6NY6 - chains A and L of the 23 polymer chains in the assembly; structure by X-ray diffraction, 3.74 A resolution.

== Chain A ==
Molecule: 16S rRNA
Source organism: Thermus thermophilus HB8
Sequence (1523 nucleotides; numbered 0 to 1544 plus 24 insertion-coded residues; 46 numbers in that range are skipped by the numbering (no residue carries them; nothing is unmodelled there); the number before each row is that of its first residue; a row labelled like 190A-190L holds insertion residues (190A, then the next letters in order); numbering starts at 0):
     0 UUUGUUGGAG AGUUUGAUCC UGGCUCAGGG UGAACGCUGG CGGCGUGCCU AAGACAUGCA
    60 AGUCGUGCGG G
    73 CCGCGGGGUU UU
    88 ACUCCG
    95 UGGUC
   101 AGCGGCGGAC GGGUGAGUAA CGCGUGGGU
  129A G
   130 ACCUACCCGG AAGAGGGGGA CAACCCGGGG AAACUCGGGC UAAUCCCCCA UGUGGACCCG
   190 C
190A-190L CCCUUGGGGUGU
   191 GUCCAAAGGG CUUU
   216 GCCCGCUUCC GGAUGGGCCC GCGUCCCAUC AGCUAGUUGG UGGGGUAAUG GCCCACCAAG
   276 GCGACGACGG GUAGCCGGUC UGAGAGGAUG GCCGGCCACA GGGGCACUGA GACACGGGCC
   336 CCACUCCUAC GGGAGGCAGC AGUUAGGAAU CUUCCGCAAU GGGCGCAAGC CUGACGGAGC
   396 GACGCCGCUU GGAGGAAGAA GCCCUUCGGG GUGUAAACUC CUGAA
   442 CCCGGGACGA AACCCCCGAC GA
   474 GGGGACUGAC GGUACCGGG
   494 GUAAUAGCGC CGGCCAACUC CGUGCCAGCA GCCGCGGUAA UACGGAGGGC GCGAGCGUUA
   554 CCCGGAUUCA CUGGGCGUAA AGGGCGUGUA GGCGGCCUGG GGCGUCCCAU GUGAAAGACC
   614 ACGGCUCAAC CGUGGGGGAG CGUGGGAUAC GCUCAGGCUA GACGGUGGGA GAGGGUGGUG
   674 GAAUUCCCGG AGUAGCGGUG AAAUGCGCAG AUACCGGGAG GAACGCCGAU GGCGAAGGCA
   734 GCCACCUGGU CCACCCGUGA CGCUGAGGCG CGAAAGCGUG GGGAGCAAAC CGGAUUAGAU
   794 ACCCGGGUAG UCCACGCCCU AAACGAUGCG CGCUAGGUCU CUGGGUCU
   848 CCUGGGGGCC GAAGCUAACG CGUUAAGCGC GCCGCCUGGG GAGUACGGCC GCAAGGCUGA
   908 AACUCAAAGG AAUUGACGGG GGCCCGCACA AGCGGUGGAG CAUGUGGUUU AAUUCGAAGC
   968 AACGCGAAGA ACCUUACCAG GCCUUGACAU GCUAGG
 1003A G
  1004 AACCCGGGUG AAAGCCUGGG GUGCCCC
1030A-1030D GCGA
  1031 GGGGAGCCCU AGCACAGGUG CUGCAUGGCC GUCGUCAGCU CGUGCCGUGA GGUGUUGGGU
  1091 UAAGUCCCGC AACGAGCGCA ACCCCCGCCG UUAGUUGCCA GCGGUUCGGC CGGGCACUCU
  1151 AACGGGACUG CCCGCGAAA
  1171 GCGGGAGGAA GGAGGGGACG ACGUCUGGUC AGCAUGGCCC UUACGGCCUG GGCGACACAC
  1231 GUGCUACAAU GCCCACUACA AAGCGAUGCC ACCCGGCAAC GGGGAGCUAA UCGCAAAAAG
  1291 GUGGGCCCAG UUCGGAUUGG GGUCUGCAAC CCGACCCCAU GAAGCCGGAA UCGCUAGUAA
  1351 UCGCGGAUCA G
 1361A C
  1362 CAUGCCGCGG UGAAUACGUU CCCGGGCCUU GUACACACCG CCCGUCACGC CAUGGGAGCG
  1422 GGCUCUACCC GAAGUCGCCG GG
  1446 AGCCUACGGG
  1459 CAGGCGCCGA GGGUAGGGCC CGUGACUGGG GCGAAGUCGU AACAAGGUAG CUGUACCGGA
  1519 AGGUGCGGCU GGAUCA
1534A-1534E CCUCC
  1539 CUUUCU
Unresolved in the structure: 0-4, 1534A-1534E
Modified positions: PSU (pseudouridine-5'-monophosphate) at position 1540; PSU (pseudouridine-5'-monophosphate) at position 1541
Ion coordination: Mg2+ site 1 near U5 (its only coordinating residue here); Mg2+ site 2 near G7 (its only coordinating residue here); Mg2+ site 3: G11, U12, G22; Mg2+ site 4 near G21 (its only coordinating residue here); Mg2+ site 5 near G38 (its only coordinating residue here); Mg2+ site 6: C48, U114, G115; Mg2+ site 7 near A53 (its only coordinating residue here); Mg2+ site 8: G111, G112; Mg2+ site 9: A116, G117, G289; Mg2+ site 10: G124, U125, G236; Mg2+ site 11: U133, U229, G230; Mg2+ site 12 near A151 (its only coordinating residue here); 93 more Mg2+ sites not listed

== Chain L ==
Protein: 30S ribosomal protein S12
Source organism: Thermus thermophilus HB8
Reference sequence: Q5SHN3 (RS12_THET8); residues 4-135 here correspond to UniProt positions 1-132 (UniProt number = residue number - 3)
Amino-acid sequence (132 residues; each row starts with the number of its first residue):
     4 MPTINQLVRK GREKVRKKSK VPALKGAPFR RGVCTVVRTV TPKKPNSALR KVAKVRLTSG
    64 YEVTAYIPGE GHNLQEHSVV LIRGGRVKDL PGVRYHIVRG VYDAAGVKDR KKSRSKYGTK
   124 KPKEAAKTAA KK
Unresolved in the structure: 4, 127-135
Curated features (UniProtKB/Swiss-Prot):
  - modified residue: Asp-92 (3-methylthioaspartic acid)

== Chain A / chain L interface ==
Contacting residue pairs - 108 pairs, chain A then chain L:
  A33(A) / Phe-32(L)  base contact
  C34(A) / Phe-32(L)  sugar contact
  C34(A) / Val-104(L)  phosphate contact
  G35(A) / Val-104(L)  phosphate contact
  G35(A) / Ser-118(L)  hydrogen bond to the sugar
  G35(A) / Gly-121(L)  sugar contact
  C36(A) / Arg-117(L)  sugar contact
  C36(A) / Ser-118(L)  sugar contact
  C36(A) / Thr-122(L)  sugar contact
  C36(A) / Lys-123(L)  salt bridge to the phosphate
  C36(A) / Lys-124(L)  phosphate contact
  U37(A) / Lys-123(L)  phosphate contact
  U37(A) / Lys-124(L)  hydrogen bond to the phosphate
  G302(A) / Lys-17(L)  hydrogen bond to the phosphate
  A303(A) / Lys-17(L)  salt bridge to the phosphate
  G362(A) / Arg-33(L)  hydrogen bond to the phosphate
  G362(A) / Arg-34(L)  salt bridge to the phosphate
  G362(A) / Thr-61(L)  phosphate contact
  A363(A) / Ala-30(L)  base contact
  A363(A) / Pro-31(L)  base contact
  A363(A) / Phe-32(L)  base contact
  A363(A) / Arg-33(L)  salt bridge to the phosphate
  A363(A) / Arg-34(L)  salt bridge to the phosphate
  A363(A) / Thr-61(L)  hydrogen bond to the phosphate
  A363(A) / Tyr-105(L)  sugar contact
  C501(A) / Arg-117(L)  salt bridge to the phosphate
  C501(A) / Ser-118(L)  hydrogen bond to the phosphate
  G502(A) / Lys-115(L)  phosphate contact
  G502(A) / Ser-116(L)  phosphate contact
  G502(A) / Arg-117(L)  hydrogen bond to the phosphate
  G502(A) / Ser-118(L)  hydrogen bond to the phosphate
  G502(A) / Lys-119(L)  hydrogen bond to the phosphate
  C503(A) / Ser-116(L)  hydrogen bond to the phosphate
  C503(A) / Lys-119(L)  salt bridge to the phosphate
  C518(A) / Asn-49(L)  base contact
  C518(A) / Ser-50(L)  hydrogen bond to the phosphate
  C519(A) / Ser-50(L)  hydrogen bond to the phosphate
  A520(A) / Ala-51(L)  phosphate contact
  A520(A) / Leu-52(L)  hydrogen bond to the phosphate
  A520(A) / Lys-54(L)  salt bridge to the phosphate
  A520(A) / Glu-73(L)  hydrogen bond to the sugar
  G521(A) / Arg-53(L)  hydrogen bond to the base
  G521(A) / Lys-54(L)  salt bridge to the phosphate
  G521(A) / Gly-72(L)  phosphate contact
  G521(A) / Glu-73(L)  phosphate contact
  G521(A) / Gly-74(L)  hydrogen bond to the phosphate
  C522(A) / Arg-53(L)  base contact
  C522(A) / Tyr-69(L)  hydrogen bond to the phosphate
  C522(A) / Pro-71(L)  phosphate contact
  C522(A) / Gly-72(L)  hydrogen bond to the phosphate
  C522(A) / Asp-92(L)  base contact
  C522(A) / Tyr-120(L)  phosphate contact
  A523(A) / Arg-53(L)  base contact
  A523(A) / Val-90(L)  base contact
  A523(A) / Lys-91(L)  base contact
  A523(A) / Asp-92(L)  base contact
  A523(A) / Tyr-120(L)  phosphate contact
  C525(A) / Arg-89(L)  salt bridge to the phosphate
  C526(A) / Lys-91(L)  salt bridge to the phosphate
  G527(A) / Asp-92(L)  base contact
  C528(A) / Asn-49(L)  base contact
  G529(A) / Asn-49(L)  base contact
  G529(A) / Ser-50(L)  hydrogen bond to the base
  G537(A) / Arg-113(L)  salt bridge to the phosphate
  G538(A) / Arg-113(L)  salt bridge to the phosphate
  G538(A) / Lys-114(L)  hydrogen bond to the phosphate
  G538(A) / Lys-115(L)  hydrogen bond to the phosphate
  A539(A) / Lys-114(L)  phosphate contact
  G550(A) / Lys-119(L)  sugar contact
  U551(A) / Arg-86(L)  sugar contact
  U552(A) / Pro-31(L)  hydrogen bond to the sugar
  U552(A) / Phe-32(L)  base contact
  U552(A) / Arg-86(L)  hydrogen bond to the sugar
  A553(A) / Val-24(L)  phosphate contact
  A553(A) / Gly-29(L)  hydrogen bond to the sugar
  A553(A) / Pro-31(L)  sugar contact
  C555(A) / Lys-20(L)  phosphate contact
  C556(A) / Lys-20(L)  phosphate contact
  C562(A) / Arg-15(L)  base contact
  C562(A) / Glu-16(L)  hydrogen bond to the base
  C562(A) / Val-18(L)  phosphate contact
  A563(A) / Arg-15(L)  base contact
  C564(A) / Leu-10(L)  phosphate contact
  C564(A) / Arg-15(L)  salt bridge to the phosphate
  G567(A) / Pro-5(L)  base contact
  G567(A) / Arg-15(L)  hydrogen bond to the base
  G568(A) / Pro-5(L)  base contact
  G585(A) / Asn-8(L)  hydrogen bond to the sugar
  C879(A) / Thr-6(L)  base contact
  C880(A) / Thr-6(L)  hydrogen bond to the phosphate
  C880(A) / Asn-8(L)  phosphate contact
  C880(A) / Gln-9(L)  phosphate contact
  C880(A) / Arg-12(L)  salt bridge to the phosphate
  G881(A) / Gln-9(L)  hydrogen bond to the base
  G881(A) / Arg-12(L)  salt bridge to the phosphate
  C882(A) / Pro-5(L)  base contact
  C882(A) / Gln-9(L)  base contact
  C882(A) / Lys-13(L)  salt bridge to the phosphate
  C910(A) / Arg-97(L)  salt bridge to the phosphate
  U911(A) / Lys-46(L)  phosphate contact
  U911(A) / Gly-95(L)  phosphate contact
  U911(A) / Arg-97(L)  salt bridge to the phosphate
  C912(A) / Lys-46(L)  salt bridge to the phosphate
  C912(A) / Arg-89(L)  salt bridge to the phosphate
  A913(A) / Lys-91(L)  salt bridge to the phosphate
  C1490(A) / Lys-46(L)  sugar contact
  G1491(A) / Lys-47(L)  hydrogen bond to the sugar
  A1492(A) / Lys-47(L)  phosphate contact
Also at the interface, not in a pair above, chain A (53 interface residues in all): A32, G524, C554, U884
Also at the interface, not in a pair above, chain L (59 interface residues in all): Ser-22, Leu-84, Gly-87, Gly-88, Val-101

== Summary ==
Chain A and chain L form an interface of 53 and 59 residues respectively; the contacts include 30 hydrogen
bonds and 22 salt bridges. Among the polar pairs are G521(A)/Arg-53(L), G529(A)/Ser-50(L) and
C562(A)/Glu-16(L). G11(A), U12(A) and G22(A) coordinate Mg2+ site 3.
Chain A is 16S rRNA and chain L is 30S ribosomal protein S12, both from Thermus thermophilus HB8; the
structure, Structure of dimeric Escherichia coli toxin YoeB bound to the Thermus thermophilus 30S ribosome,
was determined by X-ray diffraction.
